1VSD - chain A; structure by X-ray diffraction, 1.70 A resolution.

# Chain A
Name: Integrase
Source organism: Rous sarcoma virus (strain Schmidt-Ruppin)
Notes: fragment: catalytic core domain, residues 1 - 4, 52 - 209
UniProtKB: P03354 (POL_RSVP); aligned to UniProt positions 616-765 over residues 50-199 (the alignment contains insertions or deletions, so no single offset holds)
Sequence (152 residues; numbered 50 to 201; the number before each row is that of its first residue):
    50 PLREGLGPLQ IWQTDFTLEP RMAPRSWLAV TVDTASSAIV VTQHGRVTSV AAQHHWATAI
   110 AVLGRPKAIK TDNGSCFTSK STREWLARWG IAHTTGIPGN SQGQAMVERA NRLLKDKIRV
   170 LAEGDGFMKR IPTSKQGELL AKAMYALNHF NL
Not modelled in the structure: 50-53, 200-201
Differences from the reference sequence: conflict L51 (Ala617 in P03354), R52 (Leu618 in P03354), A101 (Val673 in P03354), K166 (Arg738 in P03354)
Modified residues: C125 (hydroxyethylcysteine; OCY)
Metal / ion sites: Mg2+: D64, D121

# In short
The Mg2+ site is built by D64 and D121.
Chain A is Integrase (Rous sarcoma virus (strain Schmidt-Ruppin)); the structure, Asv integrase core domain
with mg(ii) cofactor and hepes ligand, high Mg concentration form, was determined by X-ray diffraction (same
publication as 1VSE and 1VSF).
